Entry 7PCW (X-ray diffraction, 2.30 A resolution); this record covers chain A.

# Chain A
Protein: Haloalkane dehalogenase
Source organism: Rhodococcus sp
Notes: EC 3.8.1.5
UniProt: P0A3G3 (DHAA_RHOSO); residues 4-293 here = UniProt positions 4-293
Chain sequence (293 residues; each row starts with the number of its first residue):
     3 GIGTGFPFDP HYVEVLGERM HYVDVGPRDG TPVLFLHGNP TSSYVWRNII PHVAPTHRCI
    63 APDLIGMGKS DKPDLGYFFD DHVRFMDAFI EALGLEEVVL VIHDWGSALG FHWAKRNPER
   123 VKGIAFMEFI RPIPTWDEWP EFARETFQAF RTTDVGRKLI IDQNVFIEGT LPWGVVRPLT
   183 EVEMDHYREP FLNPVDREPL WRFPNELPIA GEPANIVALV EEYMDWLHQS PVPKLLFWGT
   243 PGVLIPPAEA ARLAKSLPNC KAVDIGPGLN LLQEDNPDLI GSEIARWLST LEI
Unresolved in the structure: 295
Covalently attached groups: compound OEH linked to D106
Construct notes: expression tag (3, 294-295); engineered mutation V47 (Leu in P0A3G3), T58 (Ser in P0A3G3), G78 (Asp in P0A3G3), F87 (Tyr in P0A3G3), M88 (Leu in P0A3G3), F128 (Cys in P0A3G3), T155 (Ala in P0A3G3), K160 (Glu in P0A3G3), V167 (Ala in P0A3G3), T172 (Ala in P0A3G3), W175 (Lys in P0A3G3), G176 (Cys in P0A3G3), N195 (Lys in P0A3G3), E224 (Ala in P0A3G3), D227 (Asn in P0A3G3), K257 (Glu in P0A3G3), A264 (Thr in P0A3G3), N272 (His in P0A3G3), L273 (Tyr in P0A3G3), S291 (Pro in P0A3G3), T292 (Ala in P0A3G3)
Ligand contacts: OEH ([9-[2-carboxy-5-[2-[2-(6-chloranylhexoxy)ethoxy]ethylcarbamoyl]phenyl]-6-(dimethylamino)xanthen-3-ylidene]-dimethyl-azanium): N41, W107, I132, F144, A145, E147, T148, F149, A151, F152, V157, L161, Q165, V167, G171, T172, W175, G176, L209, V245, L246, N272
UniProt features mapped onto this chain:
  - active site: D106 (Nucleophile), E130 (Proton donor)

# Summary
Covalently linked compound OEH: at D106. From UniProt: active-site residues D106 and E130.
Chain A is Haloalkane dehalogenase (Rhodococcus sp); the structure, X-ray structure of the haloalkane
dehalogenase HALOTAG7-M175W labeled with a chloroalkane-tetramethylrhodamine fluorophore substrate, was
determined by X-ray diffraction together with 7PCX and 6ZVY from the same study.
